Entry 6OAB (electron microscopy, 3.60 A resolution); this record covers chains E and H of the 6 polymer chains in the assembly.

# Chain E
Protein: Cell division control protein 48
From: Saccharomyces cerevisiae
Notes: EC 3.6.4.6
UniProt: P25694 (CDC48_YEAST); residues 1-835 here = UniProt positions 1-835
Sequence (835 residues; numbered 1 to 835; the number before each row is that of its first residue):
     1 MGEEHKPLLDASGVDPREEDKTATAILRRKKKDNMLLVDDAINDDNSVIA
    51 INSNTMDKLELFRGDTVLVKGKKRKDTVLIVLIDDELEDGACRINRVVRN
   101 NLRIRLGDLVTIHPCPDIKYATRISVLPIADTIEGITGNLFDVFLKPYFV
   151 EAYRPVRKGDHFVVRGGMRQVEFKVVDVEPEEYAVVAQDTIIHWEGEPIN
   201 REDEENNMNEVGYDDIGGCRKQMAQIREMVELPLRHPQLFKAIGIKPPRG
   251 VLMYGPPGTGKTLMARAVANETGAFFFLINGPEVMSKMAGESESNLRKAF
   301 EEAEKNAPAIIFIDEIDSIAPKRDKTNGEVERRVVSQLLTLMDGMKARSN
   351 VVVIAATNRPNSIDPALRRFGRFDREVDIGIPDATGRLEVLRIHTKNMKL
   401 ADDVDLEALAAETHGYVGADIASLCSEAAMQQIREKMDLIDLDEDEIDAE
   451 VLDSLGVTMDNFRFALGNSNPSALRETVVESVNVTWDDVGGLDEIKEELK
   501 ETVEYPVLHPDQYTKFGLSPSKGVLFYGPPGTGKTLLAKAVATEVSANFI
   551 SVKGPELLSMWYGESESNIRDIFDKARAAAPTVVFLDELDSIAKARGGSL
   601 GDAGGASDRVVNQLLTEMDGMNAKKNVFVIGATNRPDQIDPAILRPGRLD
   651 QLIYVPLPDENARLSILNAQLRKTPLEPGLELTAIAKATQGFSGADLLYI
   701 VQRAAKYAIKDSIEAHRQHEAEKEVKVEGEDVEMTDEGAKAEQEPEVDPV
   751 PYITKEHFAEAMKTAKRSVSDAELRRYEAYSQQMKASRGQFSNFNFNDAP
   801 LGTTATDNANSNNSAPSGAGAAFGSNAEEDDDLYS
Unresolved in the structure: 1-208, 437-456, 671-835
Small-molecule neighbours:
  - ADP (adenosine-5'-diphosphate), molecule 1: Asp215, Ile216, Thr259, Gly260, Lys261, Thr262, Leu263, Met264, Val390, Gly418, Ala419, Ala422
  - ADP, molecule 2: Gly490, Pro529, Pro530, Gly531, Thr532, Gly533, Lys534, Thr535, Leu536, Ile666
  - ADP, molecule 3: Asp619, Arg645, Arg648
  - beryllium trifluoride (BEF): Leu339, Asp343, Arg369, Arg372
Curated features (UniProtKB/Swiss-Prot):
  - binding site (ATP): Pro257 to Leu263, Asn358, His394, Gly531 to Leu536
  - modified residue: Ser472 (Phosphoserine), Ser519 (Phosphoserine), Thr735 (Phosphothreonine), Ser770 (Phosphoserine)
  - cross-link (Glycyl lysine isopeptide (Lys-Gly)): Lys305 (interchain with G-Cter in ubiquitin), Lys322 (interchain with G-Cter in ubiquitin), Lys346 (interchain with G-Cter in ubiquitin), Lys522 (interchain with G-Cter in ubiquitin), Lys539 (interchain with G-Cter in ubiquitin), Lys594 (interchain with G-Cter in ubiquitin), Lys673 (interchain with G-Cter in ubiquitin)

# Chain H
Protein: poly(alanine) substrate
From: Saccharomyces cerevisiae
Sequence (24 residues; each row starts with the number of its first residue):
     1 AAAAAAAAAAAAAAAAAAAAAAAA

# Interface between chain E and chain H
Residue-residue contacts (12; chain E residue first):
  Lys287(E) - Ala14(H)
  Met288(E) - Ala15(H)
  Met288(E) - Ala16(H)
  Ala289(E) - Ala15(H)  hydrophobic
  Ala289(E) - Ala16(H)
  Asn327(E) - Ala9(H)
  Met560(E) - Ala1(H)  hydrogen bond (backbone-backbone)
  Met560(E) - Ala2(H)  hydrogen bond (backbone-backbone)
  Trp561(E) - Ala1(H)  hydrogen bond (backbone-backbone)
  Trp561(E) - Ala2(H)
  Tyr562(E) - Ala1(H)
  Tyr562(E) - Ala2(H)
Interface residues without a listed pair, chain H (9 interface residues in all): Ala3, Ala13, Ala17

# In short
The interface between chain E and chain H involves 7 residues on one side and 9 on the other; the contacts
include 3 hydrogen bonds. Backbone hydrogen bonds pair Met560(E)-Ala1(H), Met560(E)-Ala2(H) and
Trp561(E)-Ala1(H). Bound to chain E: beryllium trifluoride and 3 copies of ADP.
Chain E is Cell division control protein 48 and chain H is poly(alanine) substrate, both from Saccharomyces
cerevisiae; the structure, Cdc48-Npl4 complex processing poly-ubiquitinated substrate in the presence of
ADP-BeFx, state 2, was determined by electron microscopy.
